Entry 8I0N (electron microscopy, 3.26 A resolution); this record covers chains A and H of the 8 polymer chains in the assembly.

== Chain A ==
Name: Beta-arrestin-1
Source organism: Rattus norvegicus
UniProt: P29066 (ARRB1_RAT); numbering as in UniProt (aligned over 1-418)
Sequence (418 residues; each row starts with the number of its first residue):
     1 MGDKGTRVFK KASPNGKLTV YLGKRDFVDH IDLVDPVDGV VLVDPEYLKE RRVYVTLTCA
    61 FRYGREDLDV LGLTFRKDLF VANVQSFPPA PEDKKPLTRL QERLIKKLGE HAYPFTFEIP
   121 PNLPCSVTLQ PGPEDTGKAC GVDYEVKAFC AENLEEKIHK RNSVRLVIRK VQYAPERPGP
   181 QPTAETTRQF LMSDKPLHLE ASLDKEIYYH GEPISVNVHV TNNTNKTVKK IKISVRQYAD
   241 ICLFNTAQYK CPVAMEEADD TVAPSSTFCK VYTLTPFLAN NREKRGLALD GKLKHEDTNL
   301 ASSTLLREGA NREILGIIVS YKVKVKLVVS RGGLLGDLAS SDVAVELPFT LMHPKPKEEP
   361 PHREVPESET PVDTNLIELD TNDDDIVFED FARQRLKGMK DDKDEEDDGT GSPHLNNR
Not modelled in the structure: 1-6, 369-418
Curated features (UniProtKB/Swiss-Prot):
  - binding site (1D-myo-inositol hexakisphosphate): K250, M255, K324, K326
  - modified residue: Y47 (Phosphotyrosine), S412 (Phosphoserine)
  - mutagenesis: V53 (V53D: Inhibits internalization of EDNRA, EDNRB and ADRB2. No effect on interaction with SRC; impairs ADRB2- and HTR1A-mediated ERK phosphorylation; impairs sequestration of ADRB2), P91 (P91G: Impairs interaction with SRC; impairs ADRB2- and HTR1A-mediated ERK phosphorylation; no effect on sequestration of ADRB2; when associated with E-121), P121 (P121E: Impairs interaction with SRC; impairs ADRB2- and HTR1A-mediated ERK phosphorylation; no effect on sequestration of ADRB2; when associated with G-91), S412 (S412A: Abolishes phosphorylation and inhibits ADRB2 endocytosis; no effect on interaction with ADRB2; S412D: Impairs interaction with SRC ...)

== Chain H ==
Name: Fab30 heavy chain
Source organism: Mus musculus
Sequence (237 residues; numbered 1 to 237; the number before each row is that of its first residue):
     1 EISEVQLVES GGGLVQPGGS LRLSCAASGF NVYSSSIHWV RQAPGKGLEW VASISSYYGY
    61 TYYADSVKGR FTISADTSKN TAYLQMNSLR AEDTAVYYCA RSRQFWYSGL DYWGQGTLVT
   121 VSSASTKGPS VFPLAPSSKS TSGGTAALGC LVKDYFPEPV TVSWNSGALT SGVHTFPAVL
   181 QSSGLYSLSS VVTVPSSSLG TQTYICNVNH KPSNTKVDKK VEPKSCDKTH HHHHHHH
Not modelled in the structure: 1-4, 122-237
Cystine bridges: C25-C99

== Chain A / chain H interface ==
Pairs across the interface (31):
  H210(A) with Y57(H); F105(H)
  G211(A) with N31(H), hydrogen bond (backbone-side chain); Y33(H); S34(H)
  E212(A) with N31(H)
  P213(A) with N31(H)
  T275(A) with Y33(H)
  P276(A) with Y57(H)
  F277(A) with Y33(H), hydrophobic; S56(H); Y57(H)
  L278(A) with Y57(H), hydrogen bond (backbone-backbone)
  A279(A) with S56(H); Y57(H), hydrogen bond (backbone-backbone); Y58(H); G59(H)
  R282(A) with Y58(H), hydrogen bond (side chain-backbone); Y60(H), hydrogen bond
  D297(A) with Y60(H)
  T298(A) with Y58(H)
  N299(A) with Y57(H); Y58(H); F105(H)
  L300(A) with Y57(H), hydrogen bond (backbone-side chain)
  H353(A) with F105(H); W106(H)
  P361(A) with W106(H), hydrophobic
  H362(A) with W106(H)
  E364(A) with Y62(H)
  V365(A) with Y107(H), hydrophobic

== In short ==
19 residues of chain A and 12 residues of chain H are in contact, with 6 hydrogen bonds. Among the polar pairs
are G211(A)-N31(H), R282(A)-Y58(H) and R282(A)-Y60(H). Curated annotation (UniProt) lists 4 residues binding
1D-myo-inositol hexakisphosphate and 4 mutagenesis sites on chain A.
Here chain A is Beta-arrestin-1 (Rattus norvegicus) and chain H is Fab30 heavy chain (Mus musculus). Entry
8I0N (Structure of beta-arrestin1 in complex with a phosphopeptide corresponding to the human C5a
anaphylatoxin chemotactic receptor ...) was determined by electron microscopy, deposited together with 8GO8,
8GOC, 8GOO, 8GP3, 8I0Q, 8I0Z and 8I10.
